4DGI - chains A and L of the 3 polymer chains in the assembly; structure by X-ray diffraction, 2.40 A resolution.

[Chain A]
Protein: Major prion protein
Source organism: Homo sapiens
UniProtKB: P04156 (PRIO_HUMAN); numbering as in UniProt (aligned over 120-230)
Amino-acid sequence (111 residues; numbered 120 to 230; the number before each row is that of its first residue):
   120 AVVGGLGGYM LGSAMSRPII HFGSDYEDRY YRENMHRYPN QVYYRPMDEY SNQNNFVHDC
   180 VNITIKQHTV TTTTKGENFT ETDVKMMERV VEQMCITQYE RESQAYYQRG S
Unresolved in the structure: 120-125, 223-230
Swiss-Prot annotation at these positions:
  - lipidation: S230 (GPI-anchor amidated serine)
  - glycosylation (N-linked (GlcNAc...) asparagine): N181, N197
Disulfides: C179-C214
From the paper describing this entry:
  - self-association interface (contacts with another copy of this molecule): R136 to I138
  - post-translational modification sites: N181, N197 (citing earlier work)

[Chain L]
Protein: POM1 Fab Light chain
Source organism: Mus musculus
Notes: antibody fragment or engineered binder
Amino-acid sequence (213 residues; each row starts with the number of its first residue):
     1 DIVLTQSPAI LSVSPGERVS FSCRASQNIG TSIHWYQQRT NESPRLIIKY ASESISGIPS
    61 RFSGSGSGTD FTLSINSVES EDIADYYCQQ SNTWPYTFGG GTKLELKRAD AAPTVSIFPP
   121 SSEQLTSGGA SVVCFLNNFY PKDINVKWKI DGSERQNGVL NSETDQDSKD STYSMSSTLT
   181 LTKDEYERHN TYTCEATHKT STSPIVKSFN RNE
Disulfides: C23-C88, C134-C194
Metal / ion sites: Na+: E79, E81

[Interface between chain A and chain L]
Residue-residue contacts (13):
  F141(A) - W94(L)
  G142(A) - W94(L)
  G142(A) - Y96(L)  hydrogen bond (backbone-side chain)
  S143(A) - S91(L)
  S143(A) - N92(L)
  S143(A) - T93(L)
  D144(A) - S32(L)  hydrogen bond
  D144(A) - Y50(L)  hydrogen bond
  D144(A) - S91(L)  hydrogen bond (backbone-backbone)
  D144(A) - N92(L)  hydrogen bond (backbone-backbone)
  Y145(A) - N92(L)  hydrogen bond (backbone-backbone)
  Y145(A) - T93(L)
  E146(A) - W94(L)
From the paper, about this interface:
  - pairs named by the authors: G142(A)-Y96(L), S143(A)-N92(L), D144(A)-S32(L), D144(A)-S91(L), D144(A)-Y50(L), D144(A)-N92(L), Y145(A)-N92(L)
  - epitope / paratope residues, chain A: G142(A), S143(A), D144(A), Y145(A)
  - epitope / paratope residues, chain L: S32(L), Y50(L), S91(L), N92(L), W94(L), Y96(L)

[In short]
Chain A and chain L form an interface of 6 and 7 residues respectively; the contacts include 6 hydrogen bonds.
Polar contacts include G142(A)-Y96(L), D144(A)-S32(L) and D144(A)-Y50(L). The paper describes contacts between
G142(A) and Y96(L), S143(A) and N92(L) and D144(A) and S32(L) among others. The paper reports epitope/paratope
residues G142(A), S143(A) and S32(L) among others; modification sites N181(A) and N197(A).
Here chain A is Major prion protein (Homo sapiens) and chain L is POM1 Fab Light chain (Mus musculus). Entry
4DGI (Structure of POM1 FAB fragment complexed with human PrPc Fragment 120-230) was determined by X-ray
diffraction.
